PDB entry 7DUL | X-ray diffraction, 3.62 A resolution | chains A and I of the 23 polymer chains in the assembly

# Chain A
Molecule: 30S Ribosomal RNA rRNA
From: Thermus thermophilus HB8
Sequence (1522 nucleotides; row label = number of the first residue in the row; note: 42 numbers in that range are skipped by the numbering (no residue carries them; nothing is unmodelled there); a row labelled like 190A-190L holds insertion residues (190A, then the next letters in order); numbering starts at 0):
     0 UUUGUUGGAG AGUCUGAUCC UGGCUCAGGG UGAACGCUGG CGGCGUGCCU AAGACAUGCA
    60 AGUCGUGCGG G
    73 CCGCGGGGUU UU
    88 ACUCCG
    95 UGGUC
   101 AGCGGCGGAC GGGUGAGUAA CGCGUGGGU
  129A G
   130 ACCUACCCGG AAGAGGGGGA CAACCCGGGG AAACUCGGGC UAAUCCCCCA UGUGGACCCG
   190 C
190A-190L CCCUUGGGGUGU
   191 GUCCAAAGGG CUUU
   216 GCCCGCUUCC GGAUGGGCCC GCGUCCCAUC AGCUAGUUGG UGGGGUAAUG GCCCACCAAG
   276 GCGACGACGG GUAGCCGGUC UGAGAGGAUG GCCGGCCACA GGGGCACUGA GACACGGGCC
   336 CCACUCCUAC GGGAGGCAGC AGUUAGGAAU CUUCCGCAAU GGGCGCAAGC CUGACGGAGC
   396 GACGCCGCUU GGAGGAAGAA GCCCUUCGGG GUGUAAACUC CUGAA
   442 CCCGGGACGA AACCCCCGAC GA
   474 GGGGACUGAC GGUACCGGG
   494 GUAAUAGCGC CGGCCAACUC CGUGCCAGCA GCCGCGGUAA UACGGAGGGC GCGAGCGUUA
   554 CCCGGAUUCA CUGGGCGUAA AGGGCGUGUA GGCGGCCUGG GGCGUCCCAU GUGAAAGACC
   614 ACGGCUCAAC CGUGGGGGAG CGUGGGAUAC GCUCAGGCUA GACGGUGGGA GAGGGUGGUG
   674 GAAUUCCCGG AGUAGCGGUG AAAUGCGCAG AUACCGGGAG GAACGCCGAU GGCGAAGGCA
   734 GCCACCUGGU CCACCCGUGA CGCUGAGGCG CGAAAGCGUG GGGAGCAAAC CGGAUUAGAU
   794 ACCCGGGUAG UCCACGCCCU AAACGAUGCG CGCUAGGUCU CUGGGUCU
   848 CCUGGGGGCC GAAGCUAACG CGUUAAGCGC GCCGCCUGGG GAGUACGGCC GCAAGGCUGA
   908 AACUCAAAGG AAUUGACGGG GGCCCGCACA AGCGGUGGAG CAUGUGGUUU AAUUCGAAGX
   968 AACGCGAAGA ACCUUACCAG GCCUUGACAU GCUAGG
 1003A G
  1004 AACCCGGGUG AAAGCCUGGG GUGCCCC
1030A-1030D GCGA
  1031 GGGGAGCCCU AGCACAGGUG CUGCAUGGCC GUCGUCAGCU CGUGCCGUGA GGUGUUGGGU
  1091 UAAGUCCCGC AACGAGCGCA ACCCCCGCCG UUAGUUGCCA GCGGUUCGGC CGGGCACUCU
  1151 AACGGGACUG CCCGCGAAA
  1171 GCGGGAGGAA GGAGGGGACG ACGUCUGGUC AGCAUGGCCC UUACGGCCUG GGCGACACAC
  1231 GUGCUACAAU GCCCACUACA AAGCGAUGCC ACCCGGCAAC GGGGAGCUAA UCGCAAAAAG
  1291 GUGGGCCCAG UUCGGAUUGG GGUCUGCAAC CCGACCCCAU GAAGCCGGAA UCGCUAGUAA
  1351 UCGCGGAUCA G
 1361A C
  1362 CAUGCCGCGG UGAAUACGUU CCCGGGCCUU GUACACACXG CCXGUXACGC CAUGGGAGCG
  1422 GGCUCUACCC GAAGUCGCCG GG
  1446 AGCCUACGGG
  1459 CAGGCGCCGA GGGUAGGGCC CGUGACUGGG GCGAAGUCGU AACAAGGUAG CUGUACCGGA
  1519 AGGUGCGGCU GGAUCCACUC CUUUCU
Disordered / not traced: 0-4, 1534-1538
Modified residues: PSU (pseudouridine-5'-monophosphate) at position 516, 7MG (7N-methyl-8-hydroguanosine-5'-monophosphate) at position 527, M2G (N2-dimethylguanosine-5'-monophosphate) at position 966, 5MC (5-methylcytidine-5'-monophosphate) at position 967, 2MG (2N-methylguanosine-5'-monophosphate) at position 1207, 5MC (5-methylcytidine-5'-monophosphate) at position 1400, 4OC (4n,o2'-methylcytidine-5'-monophosphate) at position 1402, 5MC (5-methylcytidine-5'-monophosphate) at position 1404, 5MC (5-methylcytidine-5'-monophosphate) at position 1407, UR3 (3-methyluridine-5'-monophoshate) at position 1498, MA6 (6N-dimethyladenosine-5'-monophoshate) at position 1518, MA6 (6N-dimethyladenosine-5'-monophoshate) at position 1519, PSU (pseudouridine-5'-monophosphate) at position 1540, PSU (pseudouridine-5'-monophosphate) at position 1541
Bound ions: Mg2+ site 1 near G28 (its only coordinating residue here); Mg2+ site 2 near G38 (its only coordinating residue here); Mg2+ site 3 near C48 (its only coordinating residue here); Mg2+ site 4: A59, U387; Mg2+ site 5: G61, G105; Mg2+ site 6 near U98 (its only coordinating residue here); Mg2+ site 7: G107, G326; Mg2+ site 8: A109, G331; Mg2+ site 9 near G111 (its only coordinating residue here); Mg2+ site 10 near G117 (its only coordinating residue here); Mg2+ site 11: C121, G124, U125; Mg2+ site 12 near A149 (its only coordinating residue here); 90 more Mg2+ sites not listed
Small-molecule neighbours: Sisomicin (SIS; (1S,2S,3R,4S,6R)-4,6-diamino-3-{[(2S,3R)-3-amino-6-(aminomethyl)-3,4-dihydro-2H-pyran-2-yl]oxy}-2-hydroxycyclohexyl 3-deoxy-4-C-methyl-3-(methylamino)-beta-L-arabinopyranoside): 5MC_1404, G1405, U1406, 5MC_1407, A1408, C1409, G1491, A1492, A1493, G1494, U1495

# Chain I
Protein: 30S ribosomal protein S9
From: Thermus thermophilus HB8
UniProtKB: P80374 (RS9_THET8); residue numbers follow UniProt; this construct covers 1-128
Sequence (128 residues; each row starts with the number of its first residue):
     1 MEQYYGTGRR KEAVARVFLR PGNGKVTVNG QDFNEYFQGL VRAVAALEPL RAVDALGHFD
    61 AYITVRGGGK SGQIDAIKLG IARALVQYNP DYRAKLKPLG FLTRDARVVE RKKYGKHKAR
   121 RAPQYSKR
Disordered / not traced: 1

# How chain A and chain I interact
Residue-residue contacts (111; chain A residue first):
  G942(A) / Gln-124(I)  base contact
  U943(A) / Gln-124(I)  hydrogen bond to the sugar
  M2G_966(A) / Lys-127(I)  sugar contact
  C970(A) / Ser-126(I)  hydrogen bond to the base
  C1116(A) / Val-108(I)  sugar contact
  G1117(A) / Arg-104(I)  hydrogen bond to the phosphate
  G1117(A) / Ala-106(I)  sugar contact
  C1118(A) / Arg-9(I)  salt bridge to the phosphate
  C1118(A) / Arg-83(I)  hydrogen bond to the phosphate
  C1118(A) / Arg-104(I)  salt bridge to the phosphate
  C1119(A) / Arg-9(I)  salt bridge to the phosphate
  C1119(A) / Arg-83(I)  salt bridge to the phosphate
  G1127(A) / Arg-16(I)  hydrogen bond to the sugar
  G1127(A) / Arg-66(I)  phosphate contact
  C1128(A) / Arg-16(I)  sugar contact
  C1128(A) / Arg-66(I)  salt bridge to the phosphate
  C1129(A) / Tyr-62(I)  phosphate contact
  A1130(A) / Gln-3(I)  hydrogen bond to the sugar
  A1130(A) / Phe-18(I)  sugar contact
  A1130(A) / Arg-20(I)  hydrogen bond to the phosphate
  G1131(A) / Arg-20(I)  salt bridge to the phosphate
  C1147(A) / Tyr-5(I)  hydrogen bond to the sugar
  C1147(A) / Arg-16(I)  hydrogen bond to the base
  U1148(A) / Thr-7(I)  hydrogen bond to the phosphate
  U1148(A) / Arg-9(I)  phosphate contact
  U1148(A) / Val-14(I)  sugar contact
  U1148(A) / Arg-16(I)  sugar contact
  C1149(A) / Arg-9(I)  salt bridge to the phosphate
  C1149(A) / Val-14(I)  phosphate contact
  G1177(A) / Lys-97(I)  salt bridge to the phosphate
  G1178(A) / Arg-93(I)  salt bridge to the phosphate
  G1178(A) / Lys-97(I)  hydrogen bond to the base
  A1179(A) / Arg-93(I)  salt bridge to the phosphate
  A1179(A) / Leu-102(I)  sugar contact
  A1179(A) / Thr-103(I)  phosphate contact
  A1179(A) / Arg-104(I)  sugar contact
  A1180(A) / Thr-103(I)  hydrogen bond to the phosphate
  G1186(A) / Glu-110(I)  sugar contact
  G1186(A) / Lys-113(I)  hydrogen bond to the phosphate
  G1186(A) / Arg-120(I)  salt bridge to the phosphate
  G1187(A) / Arg-111(I)  hydrogen bond to the sugar
  G1187(A) / Lys-113(I)  salt bridge to the phosphate
  A1188(A) / Tyr-114(I)  hydrogen bond to the phosphate
  C1230(A) / Arg-128(I)  sugar contact
  G1231(A) / Ser-126(I)  phosphate contact
  U1232(A) / Gln-124(I)  hydrogen bond to the phosphate
  U1232(A) / Tyr-125(I)  phosphate contact
  U1232(A) / Ser-126(I)  phosphate contact
  G1233(A) / His-117(I)  salt bridge to the phosphate
  G1233(A) / Pro-123(I)  phosphate contact
  G1233(A) / Gln-124(I)  hydrogen bond to the phosphate
  A1248(A) / Lys-70(I)  hydrogen bond to the sugar
  C1249(A) / Tyr-36(I)  sugar contact
  C1249(A) / Gly-67(I)  sugar contact
  C1249(A) / Gly-68(I)  hydrogen bond to the sugar
  C1249(A) / Gly-69(I)  base contact
  C1249(A) / Lys-70(I)  sugar contact
  C1249(A) / Gln-73(I)  hydrogen bond to the sugar
  A1250(A) / Gly-67(I)  hydrogen bond to the phosphate
  A1250(A) / Gly-68(I)  hydrogen bond to the sugar
  A1251(A) / Glu-12(I)  sugar contact
  G1290(A) / Leu-40(I)  sugar contact
  G1291(A) / Gly-39(I)  sugar contact
  C1342(A) / Gln-124(I)  sugar contact
  C1342(A) / Tyr-125(I)  phosphate contact
  G1343(A) / Arg-121(I)  hydrogen bond to the sugar
  G1343(A) / Ala-122(I)  phosphate contact
  G1343(A) / Tyr-125(I)  phosphate contact
  C1344(A) / Lys-116(I)  salt bridge to the phosphate
  C1344(A) / Arg-120(I)  sugar contact
  C1344(A) / Ala-122(I)  phosphate contact
  U1345(A) / Arg-120(I)  salt bridge to the phosphate
  A1346(A) / Arg-107(I)  base contact
  A1346(A) / Arg-120(I)  salt bridge to the phosphate
  G1347(A) / Arg-10(I)  hydrogen bond to the base
  G1347(A) / Arg-107(I)  hydrogen bond to the base
  G1347(A) / Val-108(I)  sugar contact
  G1347(A) / Val-109(I)  sugar contact
  G1347(A) / Glu-110(I)  hydrogen bond to the phosphate
  U1348(A) / Glu-110(I)  sugar contact
  U1348(A) / Arg-120(I)  phosphate contact
  A1349(A) / Lys-118(I)  salt bridge to the phosphate
  A1349(A) / Arg-120(I)  hydrogen bond to the phosphate
  A1349(A) / Arg-121(I)  hydrogen bond to the phosphate
  A1350(A) / Lys-118(I)  phosphate contact
  A1350(A) / Arg-121(I)  salt bridge to the phosphate
  U1351(A) / Lys-118(I)  hydrogen bond to the base
  C1366(A) / His-117(I)  salt bridge to the phosphate
  C1367(A) / Lys-112(I)  salt bridge to the phosphate
  C1367(A) / Tyr-114(I)  phosphate contact
  C1367(A) / Gly-115(I)  hydrogen bond to the phosphate
  C1367(A) / Lys-116(I)  phosphate contact
  G1368(A) / Arg-111(I)  salt bridge to the phosphate
  G1368(A) / Lys-112(I)  salt bridge to the phosphate
  G1368(A) / Lys-113(I)  phosphate contact
  G1368(A) / Tyr-114(I)  hydrogen bond to the phosphate
  C1369(A) / Arg-111(I)  phosphate contact
  C1369(A) / Lys-112(I)  hydrogen bond to the phosphate
  G1371(A) / Lys-11(I)  phosphate contact
  G1371(A) / Glu-12(I)  phosphate contact
  G1371(A) / Gly-68(I)  phosphate contact
  G1371(A) / Gly-69(I)  hydrogen bond to the phosphate
  G1371(A) / Val-109(I)  phosphate contact
  U1372(A) / Lys-11(I)  salt bridge to the phosphate
  U1372(A) / Gly-69(I)  phosphate contact
  U1372(A) / Lys-70(I)  phosphate contact
  U1372(A) / Ser-71(I)  hydrogen bond to the phosphate
  U1372(A) / Gly-72(I)  hydrogen bond to the phosphate
  G1373(A) / Lys-11(I)  hydrogen bond to the base
  G1373(A) / Arg-42(I)  salt bridge to the phosphate
  G1373(A) / Ser-71(I)  hydrogen bond to the phosphate
Other interface residues (no listed pair), chain A (53 interface residues in all): G941, U1292, G1370
Other interface residues (no listed pair), chain I (56 interface residues in all): Gln-38, Thr-64, Asp-105, Ala-119

# Overview
53 residues of chain A and 56 residues of chain I are in contact; the contacts include 37 hydrogen bonds and
24 salt bridges. Among the polar pairs are C970(A)/Ser-126(I), C1147(A)/Arg-16(I) and G1178(A)/Lys-97(I).
Ligands of chain A: Sisomicin. A59(A) and U387(A) coordinate Mg2+ site 4.
Chain A is 30S Ribosomal RNA rRNA and chain I is 30S ribosomal protein S9, both from Thermus thermophilus HB8;
the structure, Crystal structure of the Thermus thermophilus (HB8) 30S ribosomal subunit with mRNA and cognate
transfer RNA ..., was determined by X-ray diffraction.
